PDB entry 3ZQ0 | electron microscopy, 9.20 A resolution (very low resolution: no residue pairs are listed; an interface is given only as per-side residue counts) | chains A and O of the 21 polymer chains in the assembly

== Chain A ==
Molecule: 60 kDa chaperonin
From: Escherichia coli BL21
UniProtKB: P0A6F5 (CH60_ECOLI); numbering as in UniProt (aligned over 2-525)
Sequence (524 residues; each row starts with the number of its first residue):
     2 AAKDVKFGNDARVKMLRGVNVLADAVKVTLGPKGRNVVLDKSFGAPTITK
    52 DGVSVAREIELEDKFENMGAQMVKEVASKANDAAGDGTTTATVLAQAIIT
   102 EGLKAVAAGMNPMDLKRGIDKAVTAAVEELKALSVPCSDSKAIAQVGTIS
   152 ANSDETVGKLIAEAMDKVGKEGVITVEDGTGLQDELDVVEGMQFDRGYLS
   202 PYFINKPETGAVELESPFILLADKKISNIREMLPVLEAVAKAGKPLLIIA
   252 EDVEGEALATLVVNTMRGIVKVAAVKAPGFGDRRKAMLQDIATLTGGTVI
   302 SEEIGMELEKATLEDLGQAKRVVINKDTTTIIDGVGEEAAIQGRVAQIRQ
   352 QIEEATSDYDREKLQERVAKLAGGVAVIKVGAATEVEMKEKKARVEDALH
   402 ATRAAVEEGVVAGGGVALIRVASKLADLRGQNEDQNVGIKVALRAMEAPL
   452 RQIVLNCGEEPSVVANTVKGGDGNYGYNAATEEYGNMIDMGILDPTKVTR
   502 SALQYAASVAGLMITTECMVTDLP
Ion coordination: Mg2+: Asp87 (together with ADP)
Small-molecule neighbours: ADP (adenosine-5'-diphosphate): Thr30, Leu31, Gly32, Pro33, Lys51, Asp87, Gly88, Thr89, Thr90, Thr91, Ile150, Ser151, Ser154, Gly414, Gly415, Gly416, Ile454, Tyr478, Asn479, Ala480, Ala481, Met488, Ile493, Asp495
What the authors report for this chain:
  - mutagenesis - D398A: abolished catalytic activity on ATP (citing earlier work)

== Chain O ==
Molecule: 10 kDa chaperonin
From: Escherichia coli K-12
UniProtKB: P0A6F9 (CH10_ECOLI); residues 1-97 here = UniProt positions 1-97
Sequence (97 residues; numbered 1 to 97; the number before each row is that of its first residue):
     1 MNIRPLHDRVIVKRKEVETKSAGGIVLTGSAAAKSTRGEVLAVGNGRILE
    51 NGEVKPLDVKVGDIVIFNDGYGVKSEKIDNEEVLIMSESDILAIVEA

== Chain A / chain O interface ==
At this resolution (9 A) residue pairs are not listed: 6 residues of chain A and 7 of chain O lie at the interface.

== Overview ==
6 residues of chain A face 7 of chain O across their interface. Ligands of chain A: ADP. From the paper: D398A
of chain A abolishes catalytic activity on ATP.
Chain A is 60 kDa chaperonin (Escherichia coli BL21) and chain O is 10 kDa chaperonin (Escherichia coli K-12);
the structure, Visualizing GroEL-ES in the Act of Encapsulating a Non-Native Substrate Protein, was determined
by electron microscopy (same publication as 3ZPZ and 3ZQ1).
